Entry 9HBF (X-ray diffraction, 1.19 A resolution); this record covers chain A.

Chain A:
Protein: Fucose-binding lectin protein
From: Ralstonia solanacearum
UniProt: A0A0S4TLR1 (A0A0S4TLR1_RALSL); residues 0-90 here correspond to UniProt positions 1-91 (UniProt number = residue number + 1)
Amino-acid sequence (91 residues; each row starts with the number of its first residue; numbering starts at 0):
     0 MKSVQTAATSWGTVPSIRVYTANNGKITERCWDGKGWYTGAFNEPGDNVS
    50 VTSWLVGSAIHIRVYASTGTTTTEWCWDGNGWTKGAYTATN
Differences from the reference sequence: engineered mutation K1 (Ser2 in A0A0S4TLR1)
Small-molecule neighbours: 7AZ (phosphonato-calix[6]arene): M0, K1, S2, V3, N22, N23
What the authors report for this chain:
  - binding site for 7AZ: K1, N22, N23, G68, N79

Summary:
Chain A binds compound 7AZ. The paper reports a binding site for 7AZ at K1, N22 and N23 among others.
Chain A is Fucose-binding lectin protein (Ralstonia solanacearum); the structure, The MK-RSL -
phosphonato-calix[6]arene cocrystal structure, was determined by X-ray diffraction (same publication as 9HBD,
9HBE and 9HBG).
